PDB entry 4YA0 | X-ray diffraction, 2.80 A resolution | chains Z and a of the 30 polymer chains in the assembly

[Chain Z]
Protein: Proteasome subunit beta type-6
From: Saccharomyces cerevisiae (strain ATCC 204508 / S288c)
Notes: EC 3.4.25.1
UniProt: P23724 (PSB6_YEAST); residues 1-222 here correspond to UniProt positions 20-241 (UniProt number = residue number + 19)
Chain sequence (222 residues; each row starts with the number of its first residue):
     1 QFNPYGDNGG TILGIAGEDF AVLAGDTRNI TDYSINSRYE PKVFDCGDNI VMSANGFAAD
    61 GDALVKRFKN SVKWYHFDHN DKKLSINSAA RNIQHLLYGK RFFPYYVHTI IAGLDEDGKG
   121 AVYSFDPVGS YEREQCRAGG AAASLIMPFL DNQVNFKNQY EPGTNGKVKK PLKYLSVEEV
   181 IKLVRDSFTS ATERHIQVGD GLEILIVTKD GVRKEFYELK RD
Metal / ion sites: Mg2+: Thr192, Val198

[Chain a]
Protein: Proteasome subunit beta type-7
From: Saccharomyces cerevisiae (strain ATCC 204508 / S288c)
Notes: EC 3.4.25.1
UniProt: P30657 (PSB7_YEAST); residues -12 to 233 here correspond to UniProt positions 21-266 (UniProt number = residue number + 33)
Chain sequence (246 residues; numbered -12 to 233; the number before each row is that of its first residue; numbers below 1 keep their minus sign (Thr-12 is residue -12)):
   -12 TQIANAGASP MVNTQQPIVT GTSVISMKYD NGVIIAADNL GSYGSLLRFN GVERLIPVGD
    48 NTVVGISGDI SDMQHIERLL KDLVTENAYD NPLADAEEAL EPSYIFEYLA TVMYQRRSKM
   108 NPLWNAIIVA GVQSNGDQFL RYVNLLGVTY SSPTLATGFG AHMANPLLRK VVDRESDIPK
   168 TTVQVAEEAI VNAMRVLYYR DARSSRNFSL AIIDKNTGLT FKKNLQVENM KWDFAKDIKG
   228 YGTQKI
Not modelled in the structure: -12 to 0

[Chain Z / chain a interface]
Pairs across the interface (41):
  Gln1(Z) - Thr1(a)  hydrogen bond
  Phe2(Z) - Thr1(a)
  Phe2(Z) - Arg104(a)
  Phe2(Z) - Met107(a)
  Phe2(Z) - Pro109(a)  hydrophobic
  Phe2(Z) - Trp111(a)  hydrophobic
  Phe2(Z) - Leu132(a)  hydrophobic
  Asn3(Z) - Leu133(a)
  Pro4(Z) - Arg104(a)  hydrogen bond (backbone-side chain)
  Pro4(Z) - Met107(a)  hydrophobic
  Pro4(Z) - Leu133(a)
  Tyr5(Z) - Arg104(a)
  Asn8(Z) - Val135(a)
  Ser34(Z) - His149(a)  hydrogen bond
  Ile35(Z) - Arg156(a)  hydrogen bond (backbone-side chain)
  Asn36(Z) - Tyr137(a)
  Asn36(Z) - Ser139(a)
  Asn36(Z) - Arg156(a)
  Ser37(Z) - Ser138(a)  hydrogen bond (side chain-backbone)
  Tyr39(Z) - Ser138(a)
  Glu40(Z) - Arg128(a)  salt bridge
  Glu40(Z) - Tyr137(a)
  Glu40(Z) - Ser138(a)  hydrogen bond (side chain-backbone)
  Phe57(Z) - Arg104(a)
  Phe57(Z) - Leu133(a)
  Phe57(Z) - Val135(a)  hydrophobic
  Ala59(Z) - Tyr101(a)
  Ala59(Z) - Leu133(a)
  Ala59(Z) - Gly134(a)
  Ala59(Z) - Val135(a)
  Asp60(Z) - Tyr101(a)  hydrogen bond
  Asp60(Z) - Arg104(a)  salt bridge
  Asp62(Z) - Thr136(a)  hydrogen bond
  Ala63(Z) - Tyr101(a)
  Lys66(Z) - Glu94(a)  salt bridge
  Phe103(Z) - Arg104(a)
  Phe103(Z) - Ser105(a)
  Tyr105(Z) - Tyr101(a)
  Glu218(Z) - Arg161(a)  salt bridge
  Arg221(Z) - Asp160(a)  salt bridge
  Arg221(Z) - Arg161(a)
Also at the interface, not in a pair above, chain Z (25 interface residues in all): Gly6, Asn29, Lys100
Also at the interface, not in a pair above, chain a (22 interface residues in all): Leu142

[Summary]
25 residues of chain Z and 22 residues of chain a are in contact, with 8 hydrogen bonds and 5 salt bridges.
Polar pairs include Glu40(Z)-Arg128(a), Asp60(Z)-Arg104(a) and Lys66(Z)-Glu94(a). Thr192(Z) and Val198(Z)
coordinate Mg2+.
Chain Z is Proteasome subunit beta type-6 and chain a is Proteasome subunit beta type-7, both from
Saccharomyces cerevisiae (strain ATCC 204508 / S288c); the structure, Yeast 20S proteasome beta2-H116E mutant
in complex with Ac-PAE-ep, was determined by X-ray diffraction (same publication as 4Y69, 4Y6A, 4Y6V, 4Y6Z,
4Y70, 4Y74 and 34 further entries).
